PDB entry 8U14 | electron microscopy, 3.90 A resolution | chains A and I of the 12 polymer chains in the assembly

# Chain A
Protein: Histone H3.1
Organism: Homo sapiens
UniProtKB: P68431 (H31_HUMAN); residues 0-135 here correspond to UniProt positions 1-136 (UniProt number = residue number + 1)
Amino-acid sequence (140 residues; row label = number of the first residue in the row; numbers below 1 keep their minus sign (Gly-4 is residue -4)):
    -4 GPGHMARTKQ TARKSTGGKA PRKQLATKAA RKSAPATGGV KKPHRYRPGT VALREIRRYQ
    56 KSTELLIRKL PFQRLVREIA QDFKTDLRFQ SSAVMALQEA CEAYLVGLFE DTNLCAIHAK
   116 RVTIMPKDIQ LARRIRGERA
Not modelled in the structure: -4 to 36
Sequence notes: expression tag (-4 to -1)
Curated features (UniProtKB/Swiss-Prot):
  - modified residue: Arg2 (Asymmetric dimethylarginine), Thr3 (Phosphothreonine), Lys4 (Allysine), Gln5 (5-glutamyl dopamine), Thr6 (Phosphothreonine), Arg8 (Citrulline), Lys9 (N6,N6,N6-trimethyllysine), Ser10 (ADP-ribosylserine), Thr11 (Phosphothreonine), Lys14 (N6-(2-hydroxyisobutyryl)lysine), Arg17 (Asymmetric dimethylarginine), Lys18 (N6-(2-hydroxyisobutyryl)lysine), Lys23 (N6-(2-hydroxyisobutyryl)lysine), Arg26 (Citrulline), Lys27 (N6,N6,N6-trimethyllysine), Ser28 (ADP-ribosylserine), Lys36 (N6,N6,N6-trimethyllysine), Lys37 (N6-methyllysine), Tyr41 (Phosphotyrosine), Lys56 (N6,N6,N6-trimethyllysine) and 8 more in UniProt
  - lipidation: Lys18 (N6-decanoyllysine)

# Chain I
Molecule: 147-nt DNA strand
Organism: Homo sapiens
Sequence (147 nucleotides; each row starts with the number of its first residue; numbers below 1 keep their minus sign (DA-73 is residue -73)):
   -73 ATCGAGAATC CCGGTGCCGA GGCCGCTCAA TTGGTCGTAG ACAGCTCTAG CACCGCTTAA
   -13 ACGCACGTAC GCGCTGTCCC CCGCGTTTTA ACCGCCAAGG GGATTACTCC CTAGTCTCCA
    47 GGCACGTGTC AGATATATAC ATCCGAT

# Interface between chain A and chain I
Contacting residue pairs (21):
  Lys37(A) - DA72(I)  salt bridge to the phosphate
  Arg40(A) - DA-9(I)  base contact
  Arg40(A) - DC-8(I)  hydrogen bond to the base
  Arg42(A) - DA-5(I)  salt bridge to the phosphate
  Arg42(A) - DC70(I)  phosphate contact
  Pro43(A) - DA-5(I)  sugar contact
  Thr45(A) - DC69(I)  phosphate contact
  Thr45(A) - DC70(I)  phosphate contact
  Arg49(A) - DT68(I)  hydrogen bond to the phosphate
  Arg49(A) - DC69(I)  salt bridge to the phosphate
  Arg72(A) - DC-23(I)  salt bridge to the phosphate
  Arg83(A) - DG-24(I)  hydrogen bond to the sugar
  Phe84(A) - DG-24(I)  sugar contact
  Phe84(A) - DC-23(I)  phosphate contact
  Gln85(A) - DG-24(I)  hydrogen bond to the phosphate
  Ser86(A) - DG-24(I)  phosphate contact
  Lys115(A) - DG-3(I)  phosphate contact
  Arg116(A) - DG-3(I)  phosphate contact
  Arg116(A) - DC-2(I)  phosphate contact
  Val117(A) - DG-3(I)  phosphate contact
  Thr118(A) - DG-3(I)  phosphate contact
Other interface residues (no listed pair), chain A (20 interface residues in all): His39, Tyr41, Arg63, Gln68, Met120
Other interface residues (no listed pair), chain I (14 interface residues in all): DA-14, DA-13, DG71

# In short
The interface between chain A and chain I involves 20 residues on one side and 14 on the other; the contacts
include 4 hydrogen bonds and 4 salt bridges. Polar pairs include Arg40(A)-DC-8(I), Arg83(A)-DG-24(I) and
Arg49(A)-DT68(I).
Chain A is Histone H3.1 and chain I is a 147-nt DNA strand, both from Homo sapiens; the structure, Cryo-EM
structure of the human nucleosome core particle ubiquitylated at histone H2A lysine 15 in complex ..., was
determined by electron microscopy together with 8SMW, 8SMX, 8SMY, 8SMZ, 8SN0, 8SN1 and 3 further entries from
the same study.
